3MLT - chains H and P of the 3 polymer chains in the assembly; structure by X-ray diffraction, 2.49 A resolution.

# Chain H
Molecule: Human monoclonal anti-HIV-1 gp120 V3 antibody 2557 Fab heavy chain
Organism: Homo sapiens
Notes: antibody fragment or engineered binder
Sequence (226 residues; row label = number of the first residue in the row; a row labelled like 82A-82C holds insertion residues (82A, then the next letters in order)):
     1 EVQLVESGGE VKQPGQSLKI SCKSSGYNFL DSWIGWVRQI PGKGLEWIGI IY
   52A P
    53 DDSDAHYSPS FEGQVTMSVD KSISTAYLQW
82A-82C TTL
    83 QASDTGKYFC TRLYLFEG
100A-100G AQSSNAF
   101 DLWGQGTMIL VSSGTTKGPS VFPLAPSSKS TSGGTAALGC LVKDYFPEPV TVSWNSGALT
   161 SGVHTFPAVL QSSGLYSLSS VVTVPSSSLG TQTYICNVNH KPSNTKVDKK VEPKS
Not modelled in the structure: 127-133, 186-189
Disulfide bonds: Cys-22/Cys-92, Cys-140/Cys-196

# Chain P
Molecule: HIV-1 gp120 third variable region (V3) crown
Organism: Human immunodeficiency virus 1
UniProtKB: Q9WNX3 (Q9WNX3_9HIV1); the author numbering skips numbers that UniProt does not, so the offset changes along the chain: 301-309 = UniProt 38-46; 312-325 = UniProt 47-60
Sequence (23 residues; row label = number of the first residue in the row; note: 2 numbers in that range are skipped by the numbering (no residue carries them; nothing is unmodelled there)):
   301 NNTRKSIHL
   312 GPGRAFYATG DIIG
Not modelled in the structure: 301-302, 319-325

# Interface between chain H and chain P
Pairs across the interface (20):
  Asp-31(H) / Arg-304(P)  salt bridge
  Trp-33(H) / Lys-305(P)  hydrogen bond (side chain-backbone)
  Trp-33(H) / Ile-307(P)
  Trp-33(H) / Tyr-318(P)  hydrophobic
  Tyr-52(H) / Arg-304(P)
  Tyr-52(H) / Lys-305(P)
  Asp-54(H) / Lys-305(P)  salt bridge
  Asp-56(H) / Lys-305(P)  salt bridge
  Asp-56(H) / Tyr-318(P)
  His-58(H) / Tyr-318(P)  hydrogen bond
  Leu-95(H) / Ile-307(P)  hydrophobic
  Leu-97(H) / Thr-303(P)
  Leu-97(H) / Ser-306(P)
  Leu-97(H) / His-308(P)
  Gln-100B(H) / Pro-313(P)
  Ser-100C(H) / His-308(P)
  Ser-100D(H) / His-308(P)
  Asn-100E(H) / Ser-306(P)  hydrogen bond (side chain-backbone)
  Asn-100E(H) / Ile-307(P)
  Asn-100E(H) / His-308(P)  hydrogen bond (side chain-backbone)
Other interface residues (no listed pair), chain H (14 interface residues in all): Asn-28, Ile-50

# Overview
14 residues of chain H face 8 of chain P across their interface, with 4 hydrogen bonds and 3 salt bridges.
Among the polar pairs are Asp-31(H)/Arg-304(P), Asp-54(H)/Lys-305(P) and Asp-56(H)/Lys-305(P).
Chain H is Human monoclonal anti-HIV-1 gp120 V3 antibody 2557 Fab heavy chain (Homo sapiens) and chain P is
HIV-1 gp120 third variable region (V3) crown (Human immunodeficiency virus 1); the structure, Crystal
structure of anti-HIV-1 V3 Fab 2557 in complex with a UG1033 V3 peptide, was determined by X-ray diffraction
together with 3MLR, 3MLS, 3MLU, 3MLV, 3MLW, 3MLY and 3MLZ from the same study.
